Entry 5Y0C (X-ray diffraction, 2.09 A resolution); this record covers chains J and F of the 10 polymer chains in the assembly.

== Chain J ==
Molecule: 146-nt DNA strand
From: Homo sapiens
Sequence (146 nucleotides; each row starts with the number of its first residue):
   147 ATCAATATCC ACCTGCAGAT TCTACCAAAA GTGTATTTGG AAACTGCTCC ATCAAAAGGC
   207 ATGTTCAGCT GAATTCAGCT GAACATGCCT TTTGATGGAG CAGTTTCCAA ATACACTTTT
   267 GGTAGAATCT GCAGGTGGAT ATTGAT
Metal / ion sites: Mn2+ site 1: DG185, DG186; Mn2+ site 2 near DG217 (its only coordinating residue here); Mn2+ site 3 near DG267 (its only coordinating residue here); Mn2+ site 4 near DG280 (its only coordinating residue here)

== Chain F ==
Protein: Histone H4
From: Homo sapiens
Reference sequence: P62805 (H4_HUMAN); residues 0-102 here correspond to UniProt positions 1-103 (UniProt number = residue number + 1)
Amino-acid sequence (106 residues; row label = number of the first residue in the row; numbers below 1 keep their minus sign (Gly-3 is residue -3)):
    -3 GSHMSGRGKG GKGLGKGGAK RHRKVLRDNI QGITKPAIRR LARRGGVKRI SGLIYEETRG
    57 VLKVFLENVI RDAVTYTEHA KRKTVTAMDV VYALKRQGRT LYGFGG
Disordered / not traced: -3 to 15
Sequence notes: expression tag (-3 to -1)
Swiss-Prot annotation at these positions:
  - DNA-binding region: Lys16 to Lys20
  - modified residue: Ser1 (N-acetylserine), Arg3 (Asymmetric dimethylarginine), Lys5 (N6-(2-hydroxyisobutyryl)lysine), Lys8 (N6-(2-hydroxyisobutyryl)lysine), Lys12 (N6-(2-hydroxyisobutyryl)lysine), Lys16 (N6-(2-hydroxyisobutyryl)lysine), Lys20 (N6,N6,N6-trimethyllysine), Lys31 (N6-(2-hydroxyisobutyryl)lysine), Lys44 (N6-(2-hydroxyisobutyryl)lysine), Ser47 (Phosphoserine), Tyr51 (Phosphotyrosine), Lys59 (N6-(2-hydroxyisobutyryl)lysine), Lys77 (N6-(2-hydroxyisobutyryl)lysine), Lys79 (N6-(2-hydroxyisobutyryl)lysine), Thr80 (Phosphothreonine), Tyr88 (Phosphotyrosine), Lys91 (N6-(2-hydroxyisobutyryl)lysine)
  - cross-link (Glycyl lysine isopeptide (Lys-Gly)): Lys12 (interchain with G-Cter in SUMO2), Lys20 (interchain with G-Cter in SUMO2), Lys31 (interchain with G-Cter in SUMO2), Lys59 (interchain with G-Cter in SUMO2), Lys79 (interchain with G-Cter in SUMO2), Lys91 (interchain with G-Cter in SUMO2)

== Interface between chain J and chain F ==
Residue-residue contacts (9; chain J residue first):
  DT198(J) - Arg17(F)  sugar contact
  DT198(J) - His18(F)  phosphate contact
  DT198(J) - Arg19(F)  salt bridge to the phosphate
  DA207(J) - Thr30(F)  phosphate contact
  DA207(J) - Pro32(F)  phosphate contact
  DA207(J) - Arg36(F)  salt bridge to the phosphate
  DT208(J) - Thr30(F)  phosphate contact
  DT208(J) - Pro32(F)  phosphate contact
  DT216(J) - Arg45(F)  sugar contact
Interface residues without a listed pair, chain J (9 interface residues in all): DC196, DA197, DC199, DG214, DG217
Interface residues without a listed pair, chain F (9 interface residues in all): Lys31, Thr80

== Summary ==
The chain J/chain F interface involves 9 residues from each chain; the contacts include 2 salt bridges. Among
the polar pairs are DT198(J)-Arg19(F) and DA207(J)-Arg36(F). The Mn2+ site 1 is built by DG185(J) and
DG186(J). UniProt lists a DNA-binding region on chain F.
Here chain J is a 146-nt DNA strand and chain F is Histone H4, both from Homo sapiens. Entry 5Y0C (Crystal
Structure of the human nucleosome at 2.09 angstrom resolution) was determined by X-ray diffraction, deposited
together with 5Y0D.
